Entry 1L0F (X-ray diffraction, 1.66 A resolution); this record covers chain A.

== Chain A ==
Name: beta-lactamase
From: Escherichia coli
Notes: EC 3.5.2.6
UniProt: P00811 (AMPC_ECOLI); residues 4-361 here correspond to UniProt positions 20-377 (UniProt number = residue number + 16)
Chain sequence (358 residues; row label = number of the first residue in the row):
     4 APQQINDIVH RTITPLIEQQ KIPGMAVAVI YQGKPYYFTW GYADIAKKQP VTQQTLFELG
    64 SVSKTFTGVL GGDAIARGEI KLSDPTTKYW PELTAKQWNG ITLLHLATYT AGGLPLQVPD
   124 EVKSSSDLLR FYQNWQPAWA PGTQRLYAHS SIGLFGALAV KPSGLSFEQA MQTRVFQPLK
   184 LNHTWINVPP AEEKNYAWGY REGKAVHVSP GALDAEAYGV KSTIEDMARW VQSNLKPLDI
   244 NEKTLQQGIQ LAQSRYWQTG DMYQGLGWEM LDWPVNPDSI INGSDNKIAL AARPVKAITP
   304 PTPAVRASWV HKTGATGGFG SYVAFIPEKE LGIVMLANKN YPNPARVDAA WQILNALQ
Not modelled in the structure: 284-288
Sequence notes: engineered mutation His152 (Asn168 in P00811)
Curated features (UniProtKB/Swiss-Prot):
  - active site: Ser64 (Acyl-ester intermediate)
  - binding site (a beta-lactam): Ser64, Gln120, Tyr150, Ala318, Asn343
From the paper describing this entry:
  - mutagenesis - N152H: increased stability in response to pH 6.8
  - mutagenesis - N152H: decreased stability in response to pH 4.4
  - mutagenesis - S64A, S64E, K67E, K67N, K67T, Y150E, N152H, K315A: decreased catalytic activity
  - catalytic residues: Ser64, Lys67, Tyr150, Lys315 (citing earlier work)
  - catalytic residues: Ala318 (proposed by the authors, not directly observed)
  - mutagenesis - S64E: increased stability
  - mutagenesis - S64A, N279H (2 0.6 kcal/mol): decreased stability
  - mutagenesis - K67T: increased stability in response to neutral pH
  - mutagenesis - K67E, K67N: increased stability in response to pH 4.4
  - mutagenesis - Y150E, K315A: increased stability in response to low pH
  - mutagenesis - S86D, K197Q: unchanged stability
  - mutagenesis - K67E, K67N: increased stability in response to the lower pH

== In short ==
Curated annotation (UniProt) lists active-site residue Ser64 and 5 beta-lactam-binding residues. The paper
reports catalytic residues Ser64, Lys67 and Tyr150 among others; S64A, S64E and K67E, among others, reduce
catalytic activity; 11 substitutions were tested in all.
Chain A is beta-lactamase (Escherichia coli); the structure, X-ray Crystal Structure of AmpC N152H Mutant
beta-Lactamase, was determined by X-ray diffraction together with 1L0D, 1L0E and 1L0G from the same study.
